5F5G - chains A and B; structure by X-ray diffraction, 2.30 A resolution.

[Chain A]
Molecule: Rhomboid protease GlpG
Organism: Escherichia coli
Notes: EC 3.4.21.105
UniProtKB: A0A0J2E248 (A0A0J2E248_ECOLX); residues 87-276 here = UniProt positions 87-276
Amino-acid sequence (211 residues; each row starts with the number of its first residue):
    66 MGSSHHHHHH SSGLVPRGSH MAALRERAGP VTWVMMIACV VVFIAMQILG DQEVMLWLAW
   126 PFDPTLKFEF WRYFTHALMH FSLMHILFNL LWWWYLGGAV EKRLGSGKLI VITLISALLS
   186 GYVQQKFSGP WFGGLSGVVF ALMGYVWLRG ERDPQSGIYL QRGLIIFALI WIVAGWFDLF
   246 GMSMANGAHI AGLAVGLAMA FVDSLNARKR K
Disordered / not traced: 66-91, 273-276
Differences from the reference sequence: initiating methionine (66); expression tag (67-86); engineered mutation F205 (Tyr in A0A0J2E248)

[Chain B]
Molecule: ACE-ARG-MET-ALA-aldehyde
Notes: engineered mutation(s): Acetylation at N-terminus and functional aldehyde at C-terminus
Amino-acid sequence (4 residues; numbered 500 to 503; the number before each row is that of its first residue):
   500 XRMX
Modified / non-standard residues: ACE (acetyl group) at position 500; 5XU ((2S)-2-azanylpropanal) at position 503

[How chain A and chain B interact]
Pairs across the interface (22):
  F146(A) with R501(B); M502(B), hydrophobic
  H150(A) with M502(B); 5XU_503(B), hydrogen bond (side chain-backbone)
  N154(A) with 5XU_503(B), hydrogen bond (side chain-backbone)
  S193(A) with R501(B), hydrogen bond
  W196(A) with ACE_500(B); R501(B), hydrogen bond (backbone-backbone)
  F197(A) with R501(B)
  G198(A) with R501(B), hydrogen bond (backbone-backbone); M502(B); 5XU_503(B), hydrogen bond (backbone-backbone)
  G199(A) with 5XU_503(B)
  L200(A) with 5XU_503(B)
  S201(A) with 5XU_503(B), hydrogen bond (side chain-backbone)
  S248(A) with R501(B); M502(B), hydrogen bond (backbone-backbone)
  M249(A) with R501(B), hydrogen bond (backbone-side chain); M502(B)
  A250(A) with R501(B); M502(B), hydrogen bond (backbone-backbone); 5XU_503(B)
Other interface residues (no listed pair), chain A (19 interface residues in all): S147, Q189, G202, N251, A253, H254

[Summary]
19 residues of chain A face 4 of chain B across their interface, with 10 hydrogen bonds. Polar pairs include
H150(A)-5XU_503(B), N154(A)-5XU_503(B) and S193(A)-R501(B).
Chain A is Rhomboid protease GlpG (Escherichia coli) and chain B is ACE-ARG-MET-ALA-aldehyde; the structure,
Structure of E.Coli GlpG Y205F mutant complexed with peptidic inhibitor Ac-RMA-CHO in the DMPC/CHAPSO bicelle,
was determined by X-ray diffraction (same publication as 5F5D, 5F5B, 5F5J and 5F5K).
